PDB entry 1QDU | X-ray diffraction, 2.80 A resolution | chains B and C of the 6 polymer chains in the assembly

== Chain B ==
Molecule: Caspase-8 beta-chain
From: Homo sapiens
Notes: EC 3.4.22.-
UniProt: Q14790 (ICE8_HUMAN); the construct lacks a stretch of the UniProt sequence and is renumbered around it, so the offset changes along the chain: 318-362 = UniProt 390-434; 363-379 = UniProt 436-452; 382-390 = UniProt 459-467; 392-401 = UniProt 468-477
Amino-acid sequence (88 residues; numbered 318 to 401 plus 6 insertion-coded residues; 2 numbers in that range are skipped by the numbering (no residue carries them; nothing is unmodelled there); the number before each row is that of its first residue; a row labelled like 381A-381E holds insertion residues (381A, then the next letters in order)):
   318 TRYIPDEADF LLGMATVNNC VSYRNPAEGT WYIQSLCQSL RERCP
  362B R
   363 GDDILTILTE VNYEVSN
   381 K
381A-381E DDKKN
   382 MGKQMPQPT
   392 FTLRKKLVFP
UniProt features mapped onto this chain:
  - modified residue: Arg341 (Microbial infection: ADP-riboxanated arginine)

== Chain C ==
Molecule: Caspase-8 alpha-chain
From: Homo sapiens
Notes: EC 3.4.22.-
UniProt: Q14790 (ICE8_HUMAN); the construct lacks a stretch of the UniProt sequence and is renumbered around it, so the offset changes along the chain: 149-157 = UniProt 222-230; 160-175 = UniProt 231-246; 176-222 = UniProt 257-303; 224-248 = UniProt 304-328; 1 more segments
Amino-acid sequence (153 residues; numbered 149 to 299 plus 10 insertion-coded residues; 8 numbers in that range are skipped by the numbering (no residue carries them; nothing is unmodelled there); the number before each row is that of its first residue; a row labelled like 175A-175J holds insertion residues (175A, then the next letters in order)):
   149 LDKVYQMKS
   160 KPRGYCLIIN NHNFAK
175A-175J AREKVPKLHS
   176 IRDRNGTHLD AGALTTTFEE LHFEIKPHHD CTVEQIYEIL KIYQLMD
   224 HSNMDCFICC ILSHGDKGII YGTDG
   254 QEAPIYELTS QFTGLKCPSL AGKPKVFFIQ ACQGDNYQKG IPVETD
Construct notes: conflict His204 (Asp285 in Q14790)
UniProt features mapped onto this chain:
  - active site: His237, Cys285
  - site: Asp299 (Cleavage)
  - modified residue: Lys151 (N6-acetyllysine), Tyr259 (Phosphotyrosine)

== Interface between chain B and chain C ==
Contacting residue pairs - 22 pairs, chain B then chain C:
  Thr318(B) - Glu297(C)
  Arg319(B) - Ile294(C)
  Arg319(B) - Pro295(C)
  Arg319(B) - Val296(C)  hydrogen bond (backbone-backbone)
  Arg319(B) - Glu297(C)  salt bridge
  Arg319(B) - Asp299(C)  salt bridge
  Tyr320(B) - Ile294(C)
  Tyr320(B) - Pro295(C)  hydrophobic
  Ile321(B) - Gly293(C)
  Ile321(B) - Ile294(C)  hydrogen bond (backbone-backbone)
  Ile321(B) - Val296(C)  hydrophobic
  Pro322(B) - Gln291(C)
  Pro322(B) - Lys292(C)
  Pro322(B) - Ile294(C)
  Asp323(B) - Gln291(C)
  Asp323(B) - Lys292(C)  hydrogen bond (backbone-backbone)
  Asp323(B) - Ile294(C)
  Glu324(B) - Gln291(C)  hydrogen bond
  Arg360(B) - Asp150(C)  salt bridge
  Tyr375(B) - Lys151(C)
  Arg395(B) - Asp299(C)  salt bridge
  Lys396(B) - Asp299(C)  salt bridge
Interface residues without a listed pair, chain B (13 interface residues in all): Asp364, Thr368
Interface residues without a listed pair, chain C (11 interface residues in all): Thr298

== Overview ==
13 residues of chain B face 11 of chain C across their interface, with 4 hydrogen bonds and 5 salt bridges.
Polar pairs include Arg319(B)-Glu297(C), Arg319(B)-Asp299(C) and Arg360(B)-Asp150(C). From UniProt:
active-site residues His237(C) and Cys285(C) on chain C.
Chain B is Caspase-8 beta-chain and chain C is Caspase-8 alpha-chain, both from Homo sapiens; the structure,
Crystal structure of the complex of caspase-8 with the tripeptide ketone inhibitor zevd-dcbmk, was determined
by X-ray diffraction.
